Entry 5C3E (X-ray diffraction, 3.70 A resolution); this record covers chains A and U of the 15 polymer chains in the assembly.

Chain A:
Protein: DNA-directed RNA polymerase II subunit RPB1
From: Saccharomyces cerevisiae (strain ATCC 204508 / S288c)
Notes: EC 2.7.7.6
UniProt: P04050 (RPB1_YEAST); residues 1-1733 here = UniProt positions 1-1733
Sequence (1733 residues; each row starts with the number of its first residue):
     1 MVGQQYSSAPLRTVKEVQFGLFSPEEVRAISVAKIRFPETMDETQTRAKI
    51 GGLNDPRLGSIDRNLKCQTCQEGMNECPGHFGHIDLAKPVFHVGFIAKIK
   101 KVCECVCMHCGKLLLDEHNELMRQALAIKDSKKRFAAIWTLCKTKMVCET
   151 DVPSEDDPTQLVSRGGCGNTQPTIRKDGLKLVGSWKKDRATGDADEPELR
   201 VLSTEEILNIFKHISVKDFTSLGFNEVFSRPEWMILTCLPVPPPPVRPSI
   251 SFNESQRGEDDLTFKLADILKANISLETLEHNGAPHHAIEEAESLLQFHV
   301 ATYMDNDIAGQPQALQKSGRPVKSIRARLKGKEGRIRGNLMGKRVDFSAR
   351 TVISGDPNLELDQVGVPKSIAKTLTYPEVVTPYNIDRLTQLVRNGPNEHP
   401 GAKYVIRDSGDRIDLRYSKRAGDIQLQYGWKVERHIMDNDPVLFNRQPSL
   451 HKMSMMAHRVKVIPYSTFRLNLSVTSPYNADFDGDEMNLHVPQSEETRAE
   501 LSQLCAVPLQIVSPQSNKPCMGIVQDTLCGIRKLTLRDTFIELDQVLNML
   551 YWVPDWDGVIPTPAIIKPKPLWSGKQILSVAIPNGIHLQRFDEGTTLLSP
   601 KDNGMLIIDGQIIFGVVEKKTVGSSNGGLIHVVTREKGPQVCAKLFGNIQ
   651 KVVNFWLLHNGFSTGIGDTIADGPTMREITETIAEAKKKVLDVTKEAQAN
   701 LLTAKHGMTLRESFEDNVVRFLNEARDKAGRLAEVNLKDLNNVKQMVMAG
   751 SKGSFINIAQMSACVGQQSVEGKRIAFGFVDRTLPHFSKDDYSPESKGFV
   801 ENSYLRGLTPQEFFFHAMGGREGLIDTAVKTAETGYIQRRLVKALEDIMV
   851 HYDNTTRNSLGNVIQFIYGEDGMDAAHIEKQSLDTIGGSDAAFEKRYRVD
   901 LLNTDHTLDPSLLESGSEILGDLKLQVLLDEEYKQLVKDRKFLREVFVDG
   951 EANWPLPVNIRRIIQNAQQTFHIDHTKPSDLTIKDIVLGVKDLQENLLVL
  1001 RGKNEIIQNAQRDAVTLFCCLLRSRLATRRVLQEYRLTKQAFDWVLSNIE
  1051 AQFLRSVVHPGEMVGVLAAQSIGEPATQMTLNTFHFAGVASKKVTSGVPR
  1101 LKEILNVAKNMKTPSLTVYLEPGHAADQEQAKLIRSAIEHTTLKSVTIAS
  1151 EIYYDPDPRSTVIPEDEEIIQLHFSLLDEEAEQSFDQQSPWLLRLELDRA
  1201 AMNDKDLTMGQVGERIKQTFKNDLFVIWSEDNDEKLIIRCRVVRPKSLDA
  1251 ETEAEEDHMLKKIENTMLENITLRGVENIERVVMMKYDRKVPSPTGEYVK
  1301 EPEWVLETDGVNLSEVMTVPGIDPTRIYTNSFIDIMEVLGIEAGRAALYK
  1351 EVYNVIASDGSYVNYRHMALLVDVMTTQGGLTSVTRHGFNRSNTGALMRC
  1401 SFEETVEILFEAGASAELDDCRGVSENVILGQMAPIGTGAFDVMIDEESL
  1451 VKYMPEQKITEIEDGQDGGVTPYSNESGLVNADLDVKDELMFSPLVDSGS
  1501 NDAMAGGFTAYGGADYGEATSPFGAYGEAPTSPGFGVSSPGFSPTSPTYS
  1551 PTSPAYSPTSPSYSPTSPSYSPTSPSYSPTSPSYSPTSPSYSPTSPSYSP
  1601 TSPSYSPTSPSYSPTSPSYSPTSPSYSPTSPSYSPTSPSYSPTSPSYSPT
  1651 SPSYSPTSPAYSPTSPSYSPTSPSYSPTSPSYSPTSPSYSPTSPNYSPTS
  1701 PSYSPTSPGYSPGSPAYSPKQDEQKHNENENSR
Disordered / not traced: 1, 44, 1084-1088, 1176-1184, 1246-1253, 1455-1733
Metal / ion sites: Zn2+ site 1: Cys-67, His-80; Zn2+ site 2: Cys-110, Cys-167; Mg2+: Asp-481 (shared with 1 residue of chain R)
Swiss-Prot annotation at these positions:
  - region: Pro-248 to Asp-260 (Lid loop), Asn-306 to Lys-323 (Rudder loop), Pro-810 to Glu-822 (Bridging helix)
  - binding site (Zn(2+)): Cys-67, Cys-70, Cys-77, His-80, Cys-107, Cys-110, Cys-148, Cys-167
  - binding site (Mg(2+)): Asp-481, Asp-483, Asp-485
  - modified residue: Thr-1471 (Phosphothreonine)
  - cross-link (Glycyl lysine isopeptide (Lys-Gly)): Lys-695 (interchain with G-Cter in ubiquitin), Lys-1246 (interchain with G-Cter in ubiquitin), Lys-1350 (interchain with G-Cter in ubiquitin)

Chain U:
Molecule: Synthetic DNA
Sequence (45 nucleotides; each row starts with the number of its first residue):
     1 CTACCGATAAGCAGACGATCCTCTCGATGCATTGACTCATCGACG
Disordered / not traced: 1, 29-45

Chain A / chain U interface:
Contacting residue pairs - 27 pairs, chain A then chain U:
  Ala-309(A) / DG14(U)  phosphate contact
  Ser-318(A) / DT28(U)  hydrogen bond to the base
  Arg-326(A) / DA15(U)  salt bridge to the phosphate
  Lys-330(A) / DA15(U)  phosphate contact
  Lys-330(A) / DC16(U)  salt bridge to the phosphate
  Lys-332(A) / DG17(U)  phosphate contact
  Lys-332(A) / DT19(U)  salt bridge to the phosphate
  Glu-333(A) / DC20(U)  phosphate contact
  Arg-337(A) / DG17(U)  salt bridge to the phosphate
  Arg-337(A) / DT19(U)  salt bridge to the phosphate
  Arg-344(A) / DC21(U)  salt bridge to the phosphate
  Arg-350(A) / DC20(U)  sugar contact
  Arg-350(A) / DC21(U)  sugar contact
  Gln-447(A) / DT19(U)  base contact
  Gln-447(A) / DC20(U)  sugar contact
  Pro-448(A) / DT19(U)  base contact
  Thr-831(A) / DA18(U)  sugar contact
  Ala-832(A) / DG17(U)  phosphate contact
  Ala-832(A) / DA18(U)  sugar contact
  Gly-835(A) / DA18(U)  sugar contact
  Tyr-836(A) / DG17(U)  phosphate contact
  Arg-1386(A) / DG14(U)  base contact
  Arg-1386(A) / DC16(U)  phosphate contact
  Glu-1403(A) / DC16(U)  phosphate contact
  Glu-1403(A) / DG17(U)  phosphate contact
  Glu-1407(A) / DG14(U)  phosphate contact
  Glu-1407(A) / DA15(U)  phosphate contact
Other interface residues (no listed pair), chain A (20 interface residues in all): Gly-310, Glu-1404

Overview:
20 residues of chain A face 9 of chain U across their interface, with 1 hydrogen bond and 6 salt bridges.
Polar contacts include Ser-318(A)/DT28(U), Arg-326(A)/DA15(U) and Lys-330(A)/DC16(U). Curated annotation
(UniProt) lists 8 Zn2+-binding residues and 3 Mg2+-binding residues on chain A.
Chain A is DNA-directed RNA polymerase II subunit RPB1 (Saccharomyces cerevisiae (strain ATCC 204508 / S288c))
and chain U is Synthetic DNA; the structure, Crystal structure of a transcribing RNA Polymerase II complex
reveals a complete transcription bubble, was determined by X-ray diffraction (same publication as 5C44, 5C4A,
5C4J and 5C4X).
